9G9C - chains A and T of the 10 polymer chains in the assembly; structure by electron microscopy, 2.72 A resolution.

[Chain A]
Molecule: CRISPR system single-strand-specific deoxyribonuclease Cas10/Csm1 (subtype III-A)
From: Enterococcus italicus DSM 15952
Notes: EC 3.1.-.-, 2.7.7.-
UniProtKB: E6LHV7 (CAS10_ENTI1); residues 1-754 here correspond to UniProt positions 2-755 (UniProt number = residue number + 1)
Sequence (774 residues; numbered -19 to 754; the number before each row is that of its first residue; numbers below 1 keep their minus sign (Met-19 is residue -19)):
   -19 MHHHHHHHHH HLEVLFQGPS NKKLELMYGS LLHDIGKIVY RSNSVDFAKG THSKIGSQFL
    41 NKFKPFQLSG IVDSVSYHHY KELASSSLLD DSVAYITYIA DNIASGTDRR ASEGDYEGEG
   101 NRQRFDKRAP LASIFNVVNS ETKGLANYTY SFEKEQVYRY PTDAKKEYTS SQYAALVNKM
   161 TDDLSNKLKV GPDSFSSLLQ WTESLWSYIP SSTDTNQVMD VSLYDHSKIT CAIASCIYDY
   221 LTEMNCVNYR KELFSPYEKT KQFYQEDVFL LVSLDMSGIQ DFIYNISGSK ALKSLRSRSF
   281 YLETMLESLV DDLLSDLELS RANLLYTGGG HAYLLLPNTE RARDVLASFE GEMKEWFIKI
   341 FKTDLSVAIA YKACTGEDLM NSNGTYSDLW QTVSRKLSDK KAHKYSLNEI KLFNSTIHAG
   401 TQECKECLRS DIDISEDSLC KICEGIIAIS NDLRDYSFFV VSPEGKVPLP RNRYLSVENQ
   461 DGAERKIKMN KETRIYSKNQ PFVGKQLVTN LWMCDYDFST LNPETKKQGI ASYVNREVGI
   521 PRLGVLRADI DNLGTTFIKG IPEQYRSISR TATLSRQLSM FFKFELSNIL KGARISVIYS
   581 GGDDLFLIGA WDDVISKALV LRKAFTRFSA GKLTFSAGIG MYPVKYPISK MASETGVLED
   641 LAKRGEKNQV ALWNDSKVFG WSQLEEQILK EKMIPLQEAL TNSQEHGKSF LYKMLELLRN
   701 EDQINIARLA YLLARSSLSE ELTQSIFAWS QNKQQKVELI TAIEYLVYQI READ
Disordered / not traced: -19 to 0, 23-32, 58-75, 87-148, 165-174, 192-200, 481-487, 753-754
Sequence notes: initiating methionine (-19); expression tag (-18 to 0)

[Chain T]
Molecule: 47-nt RNA strand
Sequence (47 nucleotides; each row starts with the number of its first residue):
     1 CCCCCAGCGC UUCAGCGUUC UUCGGAAUGU CGCGCAUUGG CAUGGAA
Disordered / not traced: 1-10, 43-47

[Chain A / chain T interface]
Pairs across the interface (49; chain A residue first):
  Gly268(A) - G39(T)  phosphate contact
  Gly268(A) - G40(T)  phosphate contact
  Ser269(A) - G39(T)  phosphate contact
  Ser269(A) - G40(T)  phosphate contact
  Lys270(A) - G40(T)  phosphate contact
  Lys270(A) - A42(T)  base contact
  Ala271(A) - G40(T)  hydrogen bond to the phosphate
  Leu272(A) - G40(T)  hydrogen bond to the phosphate
  Leu272(A) - C41(T)  phosphate contact
  Lys273(A) - C41(T)  salt bridge to the phosphate
  Lys273(A) - A42(T)  hydrogen bond to the base
  Lys506(A) - C41(T)  phosphate contact
  Lys507(A) - C41(T)  hydrogen bond to the sugar
  Lys507(A) - A42(T)  sugar contact
  Gln508(A) - G40(T)  hydrogen bond to the sugar
  Gln508(A) - C41(T)  sugar contact
  Ile510(A) - G40(T)  sugar contact
  Arg522(A) - G34(T)  salt bridge to the phosphate
  Val624(A) - G39(T)  base contact
  Lys625(A) - A36(T)  phosphate contact
  Lys625(A) - U37(T)  salt bridge to the phosphate
  Lys625(A) - U38(T)  hydrogen bond to the base
  Lys625(A) - G39(T)  hydrogen bond to the base
  Tyr626(A) - G39(T)  hydrogen bond to the sugar
  Pro627(A) - U38(T)  sugar contact
  Pro627(A) - G39(T)  sugar contact
  Ile628(A) - G39(T)  hydrogen bond to the sugar
  Ile628(A) - G40(T)  sugar contact
  Glu685(A) - G29(T)  phosphate contact
  His686(A) - G29(T)  salt bridge to the phosphate
  Gly687(A) - U30(T)  phosphate contact
  Lys688(A) - U30(T)  phosphate contact
  Lys688(A) - C31(T)  salt bridge to the phosphate
  Lys688(A) - G32(T)  base contact
  Ser689(A) - U30(T)  hydrogen bond to the phosphate
  Ser689(A) - G32(T)  hydrogen bond to the base
  Phe690(A) - G29(T)  phosphate contact
  Tyr692(A) - G32(T)  stacking on the base
  Lys693(A) - U28(T)  salt bridge to the phosphate
  Lys693(A) - G29(T)  salt bridge to the phosphate
  Tyr711(A) - A26(T)  sugar contact
  Tyr711(A) - A27(T)  phosphate contact
  Leu712(A) - U28(T)  phosphate contact
  Arg715(A) - A26(T)  sugar contact
  Arg715(A) - A27(T)  hydrogen bond to the phosphate
  Arg715(A) - U28(T)  salt bridge to the phosphate
  Arg751(A) - G32(T)  salt bridge to the phosphate
  Arg751(A) - C33(T)  salt bridge to the phosphate
  Arg751(A) - G34(T)  salt bridge to the phosphate
Interface residues without a listed pair, chain A (31 interface residues in all): Asn431, Gly509, Glu696

[Summary]
The interface between chain A and chain T involves 31 residues on one side and 16 on the other, with 12
hydrogen bonds, 11 salt bridges and 1 aromatic stacking contact. Polar pairs include Lys273(A)-A42(T),
Lys625(A)-U38(T) and Lys625(A)-G39(T).
Here chain A is CRISPR system single-strand-specific deoxyribonuclease Cas10/Csm1 (subtype III-A)
(Enterococcus italicus DSM 15952) and chain T is a 47-nt RNA strand. Entry 9G9C (CryoEM structure of
Enterococcus italicus Csm-crRNA-CTR (3.2) complex) was determined by electron microscopy (same publication as
9G9A, 9G9B, 9G9D, 9G9E, 9G9F, 9G9G and 4 further entries).
